Entry 4M44 (X-ray diffraction, 2.50 A resolution); this record covers chains B and E of the 6 polymer chains in the assembly.

[Chain B]
Name: Hemagglutinin HA2
From: Influenza B virus
Notes: fragment: Hemagglutinin HA2
UniProt: A3DQM7 (A3DQM7_9INFB); residues 1-176 here correspond to UniProt positions 362-537 (UniProt number = residue number + 361)
Sequence (182 residues; numbered 1 to 182; the number before each row is that of its first residue):
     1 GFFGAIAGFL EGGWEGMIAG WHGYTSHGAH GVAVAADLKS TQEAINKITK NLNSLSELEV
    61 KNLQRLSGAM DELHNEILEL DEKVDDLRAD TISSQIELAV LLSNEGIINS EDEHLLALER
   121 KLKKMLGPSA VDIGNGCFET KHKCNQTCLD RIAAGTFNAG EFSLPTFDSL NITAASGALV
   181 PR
Not modelled in the structure: 1, 173-182
Differences from the reference sequence: expression tag (177-182)
Disulfides: Cys-144/Cys-148
Covalently attached groups: N-acetylglucosamine (NAG) linked to Asn-145

[Chain E]
Name: Hemagglutinin HA1
From: Influenza B virus
Notes: fragment: Hemagglutinin HA1
UniProt: A3DQM7 (A3DQM7_9INFB); the construct lacks a stretch of the UniProt sequence, so the offset changes along the chain: 1-163 = UniProt 16-178; 164-344 = UniProt 181-361
Sequence (346 residues; row label = number of the first residue in the row; a row labelled like 163A-163B holds insertion residues (163A, then the next letters in order)):
     1 DRICTGITSS NSPHVVKTAT QGEVNVTGVI PLTTTPTKSH FANLKGTKTR GKLCPTCLNC
    61 TDLDVALGRP MCVGVTPSAK ASILHEVRPV TSGCFPIMHD RTKIRQLPNL LRGYEKIRLS
   121 TQNVINAEKA PGGPYRLGTS GSCPNATSRS GFFATMAWAV PKD
163A-163B NN
   164 KTATNPLTVE VPHICTKEED QITVWGFHSD DKTQMKNLYG DSNPQKFTSS ANGVTTHYVS
   224 QIGGFPDQTE DGGLPQSGRI VVDYMVQKPG KTGTIVYQRG ILLPQKVWCA SGRSKVIKGS
   284 LPLIGEADCL HEKYGGLNKS KPYYTGEHAK AIGNCPIWVK TPLKLANGTK YRPPAKLLKE
   344 R
Not modelled in the structure: 342-344
Disulfides: Cys-54/Cys-57, Cys-60/Cys-72, Cys-94/Cys-143, Cys-178/Cys-272, Cys-292/Cys-318
Covalently attached groups: N-acetylglucosamine (NAG) linked to Asn-25, Asn-59, Asn-145, Asn-163B, Asn-301, Asn-330
What the authors report for this chain:
  - binding site for N-acetyl-alpha-neuraminic acid: Phe-95, Arg-136, Thr-139, Ser-140, Gly-141, Trp-158, Asp-193, Gln-239, Ser-240
  - binding site for beta-D-galactopyranose: Pro-238

[Interface between chain B and chain E]
Pairs across the interface - 12 pairs, chain B then chain E:
  Lys-47(B) with Thr-20(E)
  Lys-50(B) with Ala-19(E); Thr-20(E)
  Asn-51(B) with Ala-19(E), hydrogen bond (backbone-backbone)
  Glu-57(B) with Lys-17(E)
  Glu-59(B) with Lys-323(E)
  Asp-168(B) with Arg-2(E), hydrogen bond (backbone-side chain)
  Leu-170(B) with Arg-2(E)
  Asn-171(B) with Lys-339(E); Leu-340(E)
  Ile-172(B) with Ala-338(E), hydrophobic; Lys-339(E)
Interface residues without a listed pair, chain B (12 interface residues in all): Asn-46, Ser-54, Ser-169
Interface residues without a listed pair, chain E (12 interface residues in all): Cys-4, Gln-21, Gly-22, Leu-341

[Summary]
The chain B/chain E interface involves 12 residues from each chain, with 2 hydrogen bonds. Polar contacts
include Asp-168(B)/Arg-2(E) and Asn-51(B)/Ala-19(E). N-acetylglucosamine is covalently linked to Asn-145(B).
From the paper: a binding site for N-acetyl-alpha-neuraminic acid at Phe-95(E), Arg-136(E) and Thr-139(E)
among others; a binding site for beta-D-galactopyranose at Pro-238(E).
Chain B is Hemagglutinin HA2 and chain E is Hemagglutinin HA1, both from Influenza B virus; the structure,
Crystal structure of hemagglutinin of influenza virus B/Yamanashi/166/1998 in complex with avian-like receptor
LSTa, was determined by X-ray diffraction together with 4M40 from the same study.
